Entry 2VLJ (X-ray diffraction, 2.40 A resolution); this record covers chains A and E of the 5 polymer chains in the assembly.

[Chain A]
Name: HLA class I histocompatibility antigen, a-2 alpha chain
Organism: Homo sapiens
Notes: fragment: hla-a2, residues 25-300
Reference sequence: P01892 (1A02_HUMAN); residues 1-276 here correspond to UniProt positions 25-300 (UniProt number = residue number + 24)
Chain sequence (276 residues; row label = number of the first residue in the row):
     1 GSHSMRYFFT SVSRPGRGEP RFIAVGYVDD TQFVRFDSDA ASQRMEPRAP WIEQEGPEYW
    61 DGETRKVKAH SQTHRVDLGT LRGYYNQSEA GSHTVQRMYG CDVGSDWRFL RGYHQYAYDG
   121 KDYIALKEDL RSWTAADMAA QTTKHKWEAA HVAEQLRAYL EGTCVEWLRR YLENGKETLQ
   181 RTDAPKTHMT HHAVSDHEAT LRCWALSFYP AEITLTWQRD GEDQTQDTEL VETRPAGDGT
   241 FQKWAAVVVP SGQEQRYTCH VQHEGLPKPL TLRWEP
Cystine bridges: C101-C164, C203-C259

[Chain E]
Name: JM22 TCR beta chain
Organism: Homo sapiens
Chain sequence (244 residues; row label = number of the first residue in the row):
     1 MVDGGITQSP KYLFRKEGQN VTLSCEQNLN HDAMYWYRQD PGQGLRLIYY SQIVNDFQKG
    61 DIAEGYSVSR EKKESFPLTV TSAQKNPTAF YLCASSSRSS YEQYFGPGTR LTVTEDLKNV
   121 FPPEVAVFEP SEAEISHTQK ATLVCLATGF YPDHVELSWW VNGKEVHSGV STDPQPLKEQ
   181 PALNDSRYSL SSRLRVSATF WQNPRNHFRC QVQFYGLSEN DEWTQDRAKP VTQIVSAEAW
   241 GRAD
Not modelled in the structure: 1-4
Cystine bridges: C25-C93, C145-C210

[Interface between chain A and chain E]
Contacting residue pairs (11):
  A69(A) - D56(E)
  Q72(A) - N55(E)
  V76(A) - I53(E)  hydrophobic
  A149(A) - Y101(E)  hydrogen bond (backbone-side chain)
  A150(A) - R98(E)  hydrogen bond (backbone-side chain)
  A150(A) - Y101(E)
  H151(A) - R98(E)  hydrogen bond (backbone-side chain)
  H151(A) - Y101(E)
  V152(A) - R98(E)
  Q155(A) - R98(E)  hydrogen bond
  Q155(A) - S100(E)  hydrogen bond
Interface residues without a listed pair, chain A (12 interface residues in all): R65, K68, T73, K146
Interface residues without a listed pair, chain E (10 interface residues in all): D32, V54, Q58, S97

[In short]
12 residues of chain A face 10 of chain E across their interface, with 5 hydrogen bonds. Among the polar pairs
are A149(A)-Y101(E), A150(A)-R98(E) and H151(A)-R98(E).
Chain A is HLA class I histocompatibility antigen, a-2 alpha chain and chain E is JM22 TCR beta chain, both
from Homo sapiens; the structure, The Structural Dynamics and Energetics of an Immunodominant T-cell Receptor
are Programmed by its Vbeta Domain, was determined by X-ray diffraction, deposited together with 2VLK, 2VLL,
2VLM and 2VLR.
